PDB entry 1AR9 | X-ray diffraction, 2.90 A resolution | chains 3 and 4 of the 5 polymer chains in the assembly

Chain 3:
Protein: P1/mahoney poliovirus
From: Human poliovirus 1
Notes: fragment: virus protomer; engineered mutation(s): CHAIN 2, H142Y
UniProt: P03300 (POLH_POL1M); residues 1-238 here correspond to UniProt positions 341-578 (UniProt number = residue number + 340)
Amino-acid sequence (238 residues; row label = number of the first residue in the row):
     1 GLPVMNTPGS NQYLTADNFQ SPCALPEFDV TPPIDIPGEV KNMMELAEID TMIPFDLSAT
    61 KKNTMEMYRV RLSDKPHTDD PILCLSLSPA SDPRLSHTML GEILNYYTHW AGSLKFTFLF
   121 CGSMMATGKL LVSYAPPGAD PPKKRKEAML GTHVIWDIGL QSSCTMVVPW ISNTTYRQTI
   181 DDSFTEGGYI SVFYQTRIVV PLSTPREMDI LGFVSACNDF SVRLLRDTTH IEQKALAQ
Not modelled in the structure: 236-238
Construct notes: conflict S123 (Phe463 in P03300)

Chain 4:
Protein: P1/mahoney poliovirus
From: Human poliovirus 1
Notes: fragment: virus protomer; engineered mutation(s): CHAIN 2, H142Y
UniProt: P03299 (POLG_POL1M); residues 2-69 here correspond to UniProt positions 1-68 (UniProt number = residue number - 1)
Amino-acid sequence (68 residues; numbered 2 to 69; the number before each row is that of its first residue):
     2 GAQVSSQKVG AHENSNRAYG GSTINYTTIN YYRDSASNAA SKQDFSQDPS KFTEPIKDVL
    62 IKTAPMLN
Not modelled in the structure: 15-22

Interface between chain 3 and chain 4:
Pairs across the interface (35; chain 3 residue first):
  N18(3) with A40(4); A41(4), hydrogen bond (side chain-backbone); K43(4)
  F19(3) with A40(4)
  Q20(3) with I30(4), hydrogen bond (side chain-backbone); N31(4); Y32(4), hydrogen bond (side chain-backbone); Y33(4); S38(4); A40(4)
  S21(3) with Y33(4); S38(4), hydrogen bond (backbone-side chain)
  P22(3) with Y33(4); S38(4)
  C23(3) with D35(4); S38(4), hydrogen bond (backbone-side chain)
  P26(3) with D35(4)
  E27(3) with R34(4), salt bridge; D35(4), hydrogen bond (backbone-side chain)
  G38(3) with F53(4)
  E39(3) with Q48(4), hydrogen bond (backbone-side chain); K52(4), hydrogen bond (backbone-side chain); F53(4)
  V40(3) with Q48(4); F53(4), hydrophobic
  K41(3) with F46(4); Q48(4)
  E45(3) with Q48(4), hydrogen bond; F53(4)
  E48(3) with P50(4); T54(4)
  I49(3) with F53(4), hydrophobic
  Q161(3) with P66(4); M67(4), hydrogen bond (side chain-backbone); L68(4), hydrogen bond (side chain-backbone)
Other interface residues (no listed pair), chain 3 (17 interface residues in all): L160
Other interface residues (no listed pair), chain 4 (22 interface residues in all): A37, N39, S47

Summary:
17 residues of chain 3 face 22 of chain 4 across their interface, with 11 hydrogen bonds and 1 salt bridge.
Among the polar pairs are E27(3)-R34(4), N18(3)-A41(4) and Q20(3)-I30(4).
Chain 3 is P1/mahoney poliovirus and chain 4 is P1/mahoney poliovirus, both from Human poliovirus 1; the
structure, P1/mahoney poliovirus, single site mutant H2142Y, was determined by X-ray diffraction together with
1AR6, 1AR7, 1AR8, 1ASJ and 1AL2 from the same study.
